PDB entry 7VBC | electron microscopy, 3.01 A resolution | chains A and U of the 16 polymer chains in the assembly

Chain A:
Molecule: DNA-directed RNA polymerase I subunit RPA1
Organism: Homo sapiens
Notes: EC 2.7.7.6
UniProt: O95602 (RPA1_HUMAN); residue numbers follow UniProt; this construct covers 1-1719
Chain sequence (1719 residues; row label = number of the first residue in the row):
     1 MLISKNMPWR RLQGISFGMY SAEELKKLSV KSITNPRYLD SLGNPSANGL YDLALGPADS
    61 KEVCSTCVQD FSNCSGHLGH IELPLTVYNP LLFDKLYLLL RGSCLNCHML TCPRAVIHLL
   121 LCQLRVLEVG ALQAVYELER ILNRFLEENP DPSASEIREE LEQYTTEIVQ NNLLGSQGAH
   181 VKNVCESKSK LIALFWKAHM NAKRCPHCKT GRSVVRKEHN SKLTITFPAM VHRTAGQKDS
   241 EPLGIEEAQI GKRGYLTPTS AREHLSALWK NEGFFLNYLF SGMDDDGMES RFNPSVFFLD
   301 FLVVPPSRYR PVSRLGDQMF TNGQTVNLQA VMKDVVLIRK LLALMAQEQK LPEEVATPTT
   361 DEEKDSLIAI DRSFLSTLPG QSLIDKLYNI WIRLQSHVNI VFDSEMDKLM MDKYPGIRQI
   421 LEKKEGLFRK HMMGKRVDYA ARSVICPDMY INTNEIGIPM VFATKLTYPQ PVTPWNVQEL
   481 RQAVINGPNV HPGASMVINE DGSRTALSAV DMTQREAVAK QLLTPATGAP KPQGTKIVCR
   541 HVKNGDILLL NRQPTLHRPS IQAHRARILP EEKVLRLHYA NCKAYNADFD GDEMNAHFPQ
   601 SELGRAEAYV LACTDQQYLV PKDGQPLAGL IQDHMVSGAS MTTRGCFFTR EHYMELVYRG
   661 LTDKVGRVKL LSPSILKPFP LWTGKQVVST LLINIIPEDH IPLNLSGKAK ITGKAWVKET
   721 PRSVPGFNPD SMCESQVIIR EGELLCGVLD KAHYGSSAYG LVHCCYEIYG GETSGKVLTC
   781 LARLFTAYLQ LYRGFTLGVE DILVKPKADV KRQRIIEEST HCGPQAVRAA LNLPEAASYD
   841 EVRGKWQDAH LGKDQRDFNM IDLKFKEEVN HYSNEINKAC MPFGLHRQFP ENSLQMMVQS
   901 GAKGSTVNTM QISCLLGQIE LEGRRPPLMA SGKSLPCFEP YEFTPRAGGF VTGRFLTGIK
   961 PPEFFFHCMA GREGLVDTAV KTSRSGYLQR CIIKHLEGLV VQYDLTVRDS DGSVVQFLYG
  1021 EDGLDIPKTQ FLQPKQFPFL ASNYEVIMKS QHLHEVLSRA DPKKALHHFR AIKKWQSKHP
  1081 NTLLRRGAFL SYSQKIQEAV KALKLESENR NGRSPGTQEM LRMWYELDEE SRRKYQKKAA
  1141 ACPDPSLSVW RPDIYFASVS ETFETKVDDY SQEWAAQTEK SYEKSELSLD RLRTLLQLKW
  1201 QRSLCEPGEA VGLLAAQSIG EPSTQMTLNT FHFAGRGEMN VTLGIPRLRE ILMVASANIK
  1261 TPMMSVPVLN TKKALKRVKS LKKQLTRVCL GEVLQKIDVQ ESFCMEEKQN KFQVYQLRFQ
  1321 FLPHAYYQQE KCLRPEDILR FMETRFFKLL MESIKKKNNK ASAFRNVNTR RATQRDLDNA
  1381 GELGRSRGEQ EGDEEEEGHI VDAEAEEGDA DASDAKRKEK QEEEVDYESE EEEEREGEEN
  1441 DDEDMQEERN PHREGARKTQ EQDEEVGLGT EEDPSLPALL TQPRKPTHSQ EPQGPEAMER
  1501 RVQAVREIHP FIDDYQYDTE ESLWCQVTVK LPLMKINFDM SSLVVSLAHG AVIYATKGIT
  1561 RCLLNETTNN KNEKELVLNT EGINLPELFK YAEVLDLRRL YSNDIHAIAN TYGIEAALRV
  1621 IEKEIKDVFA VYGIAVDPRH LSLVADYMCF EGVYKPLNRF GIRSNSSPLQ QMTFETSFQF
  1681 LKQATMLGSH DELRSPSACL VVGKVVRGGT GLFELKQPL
Disordered / not traced: 1-5, 146-152, 228-252, 282-290, 349-380, 525-532, 1227-1238, 1302-1312, 1363-1495
Metal / ion sites: Zn2+ site 1: Cys-64, Cys-74, His-77; Zn2+ site 2 near Cys-104 (its only coordinating residue here); Mg2+: Asp-590 (shared with 1 residue of chain R)
Swiss-Prot annotation at these positions:
  - region: Asp-403 to Gly-416 (Rudder)
  - binding site (Zn(2+)): Cys-64, Cys-67, Cys-74, His-77, Cys-104, Cys-107, Cys-205, Cys-208
  - binding site (DNA): Lys-424, Arg-429, Arg-436, Arg-1249
  - binding site (RNA): Arg-552, Asp-592
  - binding site (Mg(2+)): Asp-588, Asp-590, Asp-592
  - site (NTP recognition and base pairing): Pro-554, Gly-798
  - modified residue (Phosphoserine): Ser-240, Ser-1386
  - natural variant: Asp-59 (D59V: In AFDCIN; uncertain significance), Arg-393 (R393H: In AFDCIN; uncertain significance), Arg-481 (R481K: In AFDCIN; uncertain significance), Met-496 (M496I: In AFDCIN), Glu-593 (E593Q: In AFDCIN), Thr-642 (T642N: In HLD27), Ser-934 (S934L: In HLD27; uncertain significance), Val-1241 (V1241I: In AFDCIN), Val-1299 (V1299F: In AFDCIN; uncertain significance), Glu-1330 (deletion: In AFDCIN), Cys-1562 (C1562F: In AFDCIN), Val-1631 (V1631M: In AFDCIN; uncertain significance), 1 further natural variant entry in UniProt
From the paper describing this entry:
  - disease-associated variants - E593Q: decreased catalytic activity (citing earlier work)

Chain U:
Molecule: 14-nt DNA strand
Organism: Homo sapiens
Sequence (14 nucleotides; numbered 1 to 14; the number before each row is that of its first residue):
     1 GTACTGTCCT CTGG

How chain A and chain U interact:
Residue-residue contacts (8; chain A residue first):
  Arg-101(A) / DC8(U)  salt bridge to the phosphate
  Lys-197(A) / DT7(U)  base contact
  Ser-1256(A) / DC4(U)  phosphate contact
  Ala-1257(A) / DC4(U)  phosphate contact
  Asn-1258(A) / DC4(U)  phosphate contact
  Lys-1260(A) / DA3(U)  salt bridge to the phosphate
  Arg-1663(A) / DT5(U)  phosphate contact
  Arg-1663(A) / DG6(U)  salt bridge to the phosphate
Other interface residues (no listed pair), chain A (9 interface residues in all): Val-1254, Phe-1660

Overview:
9 residues of chain A face 6 of chain U across their interface, with 3 salt bridges. Polar contacts include
Arg-101(A)/DC8(U), Lys-1260(A)/DA3(U) and Arg-1663(A)/DG6(U). Curated annotation (UniProt) lists 8
Zn2+-binding residues, 4 DNA-binding residues, RNA-binding residues Arg-552(A) and Asp-592(A) and 3
Mg2+-binding residues on chain A. The paper reports that E593Q of chain A reduces catalytic activity.
Here chain A is DNA-directed RNA polymerase I subunit RPA1 and chain U is a 14-nt DNA strand, both from Homo
sapiens. Entry 7VBC (Back track state of human RNA Polymerase I Elongation Complex) was determined by electron
microscopy together with 7VBB and 7VBA from the same study.
